1JGO - chains A and P of the 25 polymer chains in the assembly; structure by X-ray diffraction, 5.60 A resolution (low resolution: residue-level contacts below are approximate; hydrogen-bond / salt-bridge calls are withheld).

== Chain A ==
Molecule: 30S 16S ribosomal RNA
From: Thermus thermophilus
Sequence (1522 nucleotides; row label = number of the first residue in the row; note: 42 numbers in that range are skipped by the numbering (no residue carries them; nothing is unmodelled there); a row labelled like 186A-186F holds insertion residues (186A, then the next letters in order); numbering starts at 0):
     0 UUUGUUGGAGAGUUUGAUCCUGGCUCAGGGUGAACGCUGGCGGCGUGCCU
    50 AAGACAUGCAAGUCGUGCGG
    73 GCCGCGGGGU
    84 UUUACUCCGU
    95 GGU
    99 C
   101 AGCGGCGGACGGGUGAGUAACGCGUGGGU
  129A G
   130 ACCUACCCGGAAGAGGGGGACAACCCGGGGAAACUCGGGCUAAUCCCCCA
   180 UGUGGAC
186A-186F CCGCCC
   187 CUUG
191A-191F GGGUGU
   191 GUCCAAAGGGC
   208 UUU
   216 GCCCGCUUCCGGAUGGGCCCGCGUCCCAUCAGCUAGUUGGUGGGGUAAUG
   266 GCCCACCAAGGCGACGACGGGUAGCCGGUCUGAGAGGAUGGCCGGCCACA
   316 GGGGCACUGAGACACGGGCCCCACUCCUACGGGAGGCAGCAGUUAGGAAU
   366 CUUCCGCAAUGGGCGCAAGCCUGACGGAGCGACGCCGCUUGGAGGAAGAA
   416 GCCCUUCGGGGUGUAAACUCCUGAA
   442 CCCGGGACGAAACCCCC
   464 GACGA
   474 GGGGACUGACGGUACCGGGGUAAUA
   500 GCGCCGGCCAACUCCGUGCCAGCAGCCGCGGUAAUACGGAGGGCGCGAGC
   550 GUUACCCGGAUUCACUGGGCGUAAAGGGCGUGUAGGCGGCCUGGGGCGUC
   600 CCAUGUGAAAGACCACGGCUCAACCGUGGGGGAGCGUGGGAUACGCUCAG
   650 GCUAGACGGUGGGAGAGGGUGGUGGAAUUCCCGGAGUAGCGGUGAAAUGC
   700 GCAGAUACCGGGAGGAACGCCGAUGGCGAAGGCAGCCACCUGGUCCACCC
   750 GUGACGCUGAGGCGCGAAAGCGUGGGGAGCAAACCGGAUUAGAUACCCGG
   800 GUAGUCCACGCCCUAAACGAUGCGCGCUAGGUCUCUGGG
   841 UCU
   848 CCUGGGGGCCGAAGCUAACGCGUUAAGCGCGCCGCCUGGGGAGUACGGCC
   898 GCAAGGCUGAAACUCAAAGGAAUUGACGGGGGCCCGCACAAGCGGUGGAG
   948 CAUGUGGUUUAAUUCGAAGCAACGCGAAGAACCUUACCAGGCCUUGACAU
   998 G
  998A C
   999 UAGGGAACCCGGGUGAAAGCCUGGGGUGCC
1028A-1028B CC
  1029 GCGA
1032A-1032B GG
  1033 GGAGCCCUAGCACAGGUGCUGCAUGGCCGUCGUCAGCUCGUGCCGUGAGG
  1083 UGUUGGGUUAAGUCCCGCAACGAGCGCAACCCCCGCCGUUAGUUGCCAGC
  1133 GGUUCGGCCGGGCACUCUAACGGGACUGCCCGCGA
  1169 AAGCGGGAGGAAGGAGGGGACGACGUCUGGUCAGCAUGGCCCUUACGGCC
  1219 UGGGCGACACACGUGCUACAAUGCCCACUACAAAGCGAUGCCACCCGGCA
  1269 ACGGGGAGCUAAUCGCAAAAAGGUGGGCCCAGUUCGGAUUGGGGUCUGCA
  1319 ACCCGACCCCAUGAAGCCGGAAUCGCUAGUAAUCGCGGAUCAGC
 1362A C
  1363 AUGCCGCGGUGAAUACGUUCCCGGGCCUUGUACACACCGCCCGUCACGCC
  1413 AUGGGAGCGGGCUCUACCCGAAGUCGCCGGG
  1446 AGCCUACGGG
  1459 CAGGCGCCGAGGGUAGGGCCCGUGACUGGGGCGAAGUCGUAACAAGGUAG
  1509 CUGUACCGGAAGGUGCGGCUGGAUCACCUCCUUUCU
Not modelled in the structure: 0, 1543-1544

== Chain P ==
Molecule: 30S ribosomal protein S13
From: Thermus thermophilus
UniProt: P80377 (RS13_THET8); aligned to UniProt positions 1-126 over residues 1-126 (the alignment contains insertions or deletions, so no single offset holds)
Chain sequence (126 residues; row label = number of the first residue in the row):
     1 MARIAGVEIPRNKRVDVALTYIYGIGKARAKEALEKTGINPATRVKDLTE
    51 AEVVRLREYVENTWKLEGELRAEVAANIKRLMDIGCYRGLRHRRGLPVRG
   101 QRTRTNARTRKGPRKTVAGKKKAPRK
Not modelled in the structure: 1

== How chain A and chain P interact ==
Contacting residue pairs (9):
  C948(A) - Thr109(P)
  C1226(A) - Thr103(P)
  A1229(A) - Arg114(P)
  A1229(A) - Lys115(P)
  A1229(A) - Thr116(P)
  A1329(A) - Ala28(P)
  A1329(A) - Arg29(P)
  U1330(A) - Gly24(P)
  U1330(A) - Ile25(P)
Other interface residues (no listed pair), chain A (6 interface residues in all): C1228
Other interface residues (no listed pair), chain P (11 interface residues in all): Gly26, Arg104

== In short ==
6 residues of chain A and 11 residues of chain P are in contact.
Chain A is 30S 16S ribosomal RNA and chain P is 30S ribosomal protein S13, both from Thermus thermophilus; the
structure, The Path of Messenger RNA Through the Ribosome. THIS FILE, 1JGO, CONTAINS THE 30S RIBOSOME SUBUNIT
..., was determined by X-ray diffraction, deposited together with 1JGP and 1JGQ.
